8OPT - chains A and B of the 3 polymer chains in the assembly; structure by electron microscopy, 3.65 A resolution.

== Chain A ==
Molecule: Terminal uridylyltransferase 7
Organism: Homo sapiens
Notes: EC 2.7.7.52
UniProtKB: Q5VYS8 (TUT7_HUMAN); numbering as in UniProt (aligned over 1-1495)
Sequence (1495 residues; row label = number of the first residue in the row):
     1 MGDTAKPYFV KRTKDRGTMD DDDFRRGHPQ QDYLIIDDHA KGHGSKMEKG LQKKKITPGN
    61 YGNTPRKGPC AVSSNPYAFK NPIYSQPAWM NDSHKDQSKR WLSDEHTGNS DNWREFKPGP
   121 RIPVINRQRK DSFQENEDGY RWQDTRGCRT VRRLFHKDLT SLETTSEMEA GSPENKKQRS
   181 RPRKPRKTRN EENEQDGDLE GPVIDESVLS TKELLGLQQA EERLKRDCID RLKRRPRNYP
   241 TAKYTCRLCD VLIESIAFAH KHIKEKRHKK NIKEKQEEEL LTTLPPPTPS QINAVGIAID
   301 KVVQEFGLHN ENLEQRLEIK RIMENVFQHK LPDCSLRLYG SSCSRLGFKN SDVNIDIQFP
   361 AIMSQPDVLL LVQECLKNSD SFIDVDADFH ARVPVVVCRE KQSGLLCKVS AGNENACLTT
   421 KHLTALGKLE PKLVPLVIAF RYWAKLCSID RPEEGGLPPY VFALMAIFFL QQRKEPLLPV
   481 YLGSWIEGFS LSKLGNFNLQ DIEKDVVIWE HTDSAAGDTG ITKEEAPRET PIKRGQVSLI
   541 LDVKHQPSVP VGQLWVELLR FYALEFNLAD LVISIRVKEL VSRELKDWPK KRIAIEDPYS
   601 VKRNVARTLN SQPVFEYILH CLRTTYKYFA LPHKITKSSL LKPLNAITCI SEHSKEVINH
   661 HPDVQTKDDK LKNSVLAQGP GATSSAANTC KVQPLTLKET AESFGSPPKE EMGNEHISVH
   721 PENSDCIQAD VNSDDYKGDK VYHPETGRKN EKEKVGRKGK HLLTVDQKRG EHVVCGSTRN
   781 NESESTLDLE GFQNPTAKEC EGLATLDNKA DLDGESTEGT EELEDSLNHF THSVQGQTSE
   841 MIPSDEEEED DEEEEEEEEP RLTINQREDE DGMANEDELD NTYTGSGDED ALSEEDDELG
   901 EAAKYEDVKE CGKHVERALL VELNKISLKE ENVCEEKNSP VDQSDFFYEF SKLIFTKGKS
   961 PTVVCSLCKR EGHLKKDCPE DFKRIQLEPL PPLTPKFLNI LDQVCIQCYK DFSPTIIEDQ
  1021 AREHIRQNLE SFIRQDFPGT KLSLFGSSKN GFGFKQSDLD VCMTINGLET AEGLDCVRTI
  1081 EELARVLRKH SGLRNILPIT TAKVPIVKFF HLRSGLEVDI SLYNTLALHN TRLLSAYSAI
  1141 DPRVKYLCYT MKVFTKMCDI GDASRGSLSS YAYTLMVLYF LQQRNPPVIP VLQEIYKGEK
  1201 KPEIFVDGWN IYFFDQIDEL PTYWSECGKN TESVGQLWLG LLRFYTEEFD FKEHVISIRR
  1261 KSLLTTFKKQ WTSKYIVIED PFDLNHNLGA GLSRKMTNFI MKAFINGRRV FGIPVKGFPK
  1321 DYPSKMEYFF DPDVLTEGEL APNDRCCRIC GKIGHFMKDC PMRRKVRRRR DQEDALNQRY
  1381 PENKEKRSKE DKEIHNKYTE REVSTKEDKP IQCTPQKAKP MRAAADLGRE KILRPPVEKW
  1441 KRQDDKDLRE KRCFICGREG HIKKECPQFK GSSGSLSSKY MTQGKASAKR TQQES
Not modelled in the structure: 1-201, 515-530, 631-944, 986, 1069-1072, 1196-1201, 1273-1275, 1316-1321, 1335-1495
UniProt features mapped onto this chain:
  - zinc finger: Y244 to E274 (Matrin-type), V963 to E980 (CCHC-type 1), R1345 to M1362 (CCHC-type 2), K1451 to Q1468 (CCHC-type 3)
  - binding site (UTP): S1047 to N1050, S1057 to D1060, N1130, K1152, S1170 to T1174, H1286
  - binding site (Mg(2+)): D1058, D1060
  - modified residue: T57 (Phosphothreonine), T64 (Phosphothreonine), S132 (Phosphoserine), S172 (Phosphoserine), S600 (Phosphoserine), S844 (Phosphoserine), S893 (Phosphoserine), S939 (Phosphoserine)
  - mutagenesis: D1060 (D1060A: Abolishes inhibition of LIRE1 retrotransposition), L1097 to I1099 (Abolishes monouridylation activity)
Disulfides: C447-C621
Metal / ion sites: Zn2+: C965, C968, H973, C978
From the paper describing this entry:
  - contacts within the chain: F389-F1267 (pi stacking), H390-T1266, H390-T1272 (hydrogen bond)
  - binding site for the 54-nt RNA strand: K969, R970, E971

== Chain B ==
Molecule: Protein lin-28 homolog A
Organism: Homo sapiens
UniProtKB: Q9H9Z2 (LN28A_HUMAN); numbering as in UniProt (aligned over 1-209)
Sequence (209 residues; row label = number of the first residue in the row):
     1 MGSVSNQQFA GGCAKAAEEA PEEAPEDAAR AADEPQLLHG AGICKWFNVR MGFGFLSMTA
    61 RAGVALDPPV DVFVHQSKLH MEGFRSLKEG EAVEFTFKKS AKGLESIRVT GPGGVFCIGS
   121 ERRPKGKSMQ KRRSKGDRCY NCGGLDHHAK ECKLPPQPKK CHFCQSISHM VASCPLKAQQ
   181 GPSAQGKPTY FREEEEEIHS PTLLPEAQN
Not modelled in the structure: 1-135, 178-209
UniProt features mapped onto this chain:
  - zinc finger: D137 to L154 (CCHC-type 1), K159 to L176 (CCHC-type 2)
  - region: G113 to G136 (Flexible linker)
  - modified residue: G2 (N-acetylglycine), S3 (Phosphoserine), S120 (Phosphoserine), S200 (Phosphoserine)
  - mutagenesis: W46 (W46A: Does not affect localization to P-bodies; when associated with A-55 and A-73), F55 (F55A: Does not affect localization to P-bodies; when associated with A-46 and A-73), F73 (F73A: Does not affect localization to P-bodies; when associated with A-46 and A-55), H147 (H147A: Abolishes ability to suppress pre-let-7 biogenesis and localization to P-bodies without affecting pre-let-7 binding; when associated with A-169), H169 (H169A: Abolishes ability to suppress pre-let-7 biogenesis and localization to P-bodies without affecting pre-let-7 binding; when associated with A-147)
Metal / ion sites: Zn2+: C139, N141, C142, C152

== How chain A and chain B interact ==
Residue-residue contacts - 9 pairs, chain A then chain B:
  K212(A) - P158(B)
  L215(A) - P158(B)  hydrophobic
  G216(A) - P156(B)
  G216(A) - Q157(B)
  G216(A) - P158(B)
  Q219(A) - Q157(B)
  Q219(A) - P158(B)
  Q219(A) - K159(B)  hydrogen bond (side chain-backbone)
  A220(A) - P156(B)  hydrophobic
Other interface residues (no listed pair), chain A (8 interface residues in all): E213, L217, K261
Other interface residues (no listed pair), chain B (6 interface residues in all): K153, I167

== Overview ==
The interface between chain A and chain B involves 8 residues on one side and 6 on the other; the contacts
include 1 hydrogen bond. Its one hydrogen-bonded contact is Q219(A)-K159(B). From the paper: a binding site
for the 54-nt RNA strand at K969(A), R970(A) and E971(A); contacts within the chain involving F389(A),
F1267(A) and H390(A) among others.
Chain A is Terminal uridylyltransferase 7 and chain B is Protein lin-28 homolog A, both from Homo sapiens; the
structure, Human terminal uridylyltransferase 7 (TUT7/ZCCHC6) bound with pre-let7g miRNA and Lin28A - complex
2, was determined by electron microscopy (same publication as 8OEF, 8OPP, 8OPS and 8OST).
